PDB entry 5XXY | X-ray diffraction, 2.90 A resolution | chains L and A of the 3 polymer chains in the assembly

== Chain L ==
Molecule: light chain of atezolizumab fab
Organism: Homo sapiens
Notes: antibody fragment or engineered binder
Chain sequence (214 residues; row label = number of the first residue in the row):
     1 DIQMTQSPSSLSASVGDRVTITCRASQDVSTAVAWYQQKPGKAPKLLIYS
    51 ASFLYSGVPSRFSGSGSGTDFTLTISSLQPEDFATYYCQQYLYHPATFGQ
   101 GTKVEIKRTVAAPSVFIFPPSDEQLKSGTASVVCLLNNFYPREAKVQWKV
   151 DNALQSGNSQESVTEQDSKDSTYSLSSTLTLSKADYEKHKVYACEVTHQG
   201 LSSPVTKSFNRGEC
Not modelled in the structure: 212-214
Disulfide bonds: Cys-23/Cys-88, Cys-134/Cys-194

== Chain A ==
Molecule: Programmed cell death 1 ligand 1
Organism: Homo sapiens
Notes: fragment: IgV domain
UniProt: Q9NZQ7 (PD1L1_HUMAN); residues 18-133 here = UniProt positions 18-133
Chain sequence (124 residues; each row starts with the number of its first residue):
    18 AFTVTVPKDLYVVEYGSNMTIECKFPVEKQLDLAALIVYWEMEDKNIIQF
    68 VHGEEDLKVQHSSYRQRARLLKDQLSLGNAALQITDVKLQDAGVYRCMIS
   118 YGGADYKRITVKVNAPGSHHHHHH
Not modelled in the structure: 45-48, 72-83, 133-141
Construct notes: expression tag (134-141)
UniProt features mapped onto this chain:
  - glycosylation: Asn-35 (N-linked (GlcNAc...) asparagine)
Disulfide bonds: Cys-40/Cys-114

== Chain L / chain A interface ==
Contacting residue pairs - 7 pairs, chain L then chain A:
  Tyr-91(L) / Gly-119(A)
  Leu-92(L) / Ala-52(A)
  Leu-92(L) / Gly-119(A)
  Tyr-93(L) / Asp-49(A)  hydrogen bond
  Tyr-93(L) / Ala-52(A)  hydrophobic
  His-94(L) / Ile-54(A)
  His-94(L) / His-69(A)  hydrogen bond (backbone-side chain)
Interface residues without a listed pair, chain L (5 interface residues in all): Ala-32
Interface residues without a listed pair, chain A (9 interface residues in all): Ala-51, Ser-117, Tyr-118, Gly-120
From the paper, about this interface:
  - epitope / paratope residues, chain L: Leu-92(L), Tyr-93(L)
  - epitope / paratope residues, chain A: Ala-51(A), Ala-52(A), Gly-119(A)

== In short ==
5 residues of chain L face 9 of chain A across their interface; the contacts include 2 hydrogen bonds. Polar
contacts include Tyr-93(L)/Asp-49(A) and His-94(L)/His-69(A). The paper reports epitope/paratope residues
Leu-92(L), Tyr-93(L) and Ala-51(A) among others.
Chain L is light chain of atezolizumab fab and chain A is Programmed cell death 1 ligand 1, both from Homo
sapiens; the structure, Crystal structure of PD-L1 complexed with atezolizumab fab at 2.9A, was determined by
X-ray diffraction.
